PDB entry 8BEL | electron microscopy, 2.25 A resolution | chains E and O of the 14 polymer chains in the assembly

[Chain E (and O)]
Molecule: Cytochrome c1 2, heme protein, mitochondrial
Source organism: Arabidopsis thaliana
Notes: chain O of this document is another copy of the same molecule, construct and numbering; everything in this record applies to it too
UniProtKB: Q9FKS5 (CYC1B_ARATH); residues 1-307 here = UniProt positions 1-307
Amino-acid sequence (307 residues; numbered 1 to 307; the number before each row is that of its first residue):
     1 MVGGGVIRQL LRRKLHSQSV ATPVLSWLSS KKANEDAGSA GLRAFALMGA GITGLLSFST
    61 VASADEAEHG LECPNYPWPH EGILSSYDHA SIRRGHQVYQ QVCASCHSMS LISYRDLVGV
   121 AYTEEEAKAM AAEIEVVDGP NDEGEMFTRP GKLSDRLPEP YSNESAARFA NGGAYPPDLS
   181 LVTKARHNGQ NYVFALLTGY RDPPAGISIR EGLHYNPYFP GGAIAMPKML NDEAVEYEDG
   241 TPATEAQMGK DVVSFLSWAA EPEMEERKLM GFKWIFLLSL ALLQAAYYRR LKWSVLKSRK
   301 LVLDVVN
Unresolved in the structure: 1-63
Bound ions: heme Fe near His107 (its only coordinating residue here)
Residues lining bound ligands:
  - 1,2-diacyl-glycerol-3-sn-phosphate (3PH): Ile83, Leu84, Ser85, Phe272
  - heme (HEM): Val102, Cys103, Ser105, Cys106, His107, Asn171, Ala174, Tyr175, Pro176, Pro177, Leu179, Val182, Arg186, Tyr192, Val193, Leu196, Leu197, Phe219, Ala223, Ile224, Ala225, Met226, Pro227, Met229, Leu230, Val252
  - phosphatidylcholine (PC7; (7S)-4-hydroxy-N,N,N-trimethyl-9-oxo-7-[(palmitoyloxy)methyl]-3,5,8-trioxa-4-phosphahexacosan-1-aminium 4-oxide): Leu277, Leu280, Leu283, Gln284, Tyr287
  - phosphatidylglycerol (PGT; (1S)-2-{[{[(2R)-2,3-dihydroxypropyl]oxy}(hydroxy)phosphoryl]oxy}-1-[(palmitoyloxy)methyl]ethyl stearate): Glu81, Gly82, Ile83, Lys268, Phe272, Ile275, Phe276, Ser279, Leu282
Curated features (UniProtKB/Swiss-Prot):
  - binding site (heme c): Cys103, Cys106, His107, Met226

[How chain E and chain O interact]
Pairs across the interface - 19 pairs, chain E then chain O:
  Pro140(E) with Asn163(O)
  Asn141(E) with Ser165(O), hydrogen bond (backbone-side chain)
  Asp142(E) with Ser165(O), hydrogen bond (backbone-side chain); Phe169(O)
  Glu143(E) with Ser165(O); Phe169(O)
  Gly144(E) with Ser162(O); Asn163(O); Ser165(O), hydrogen bond (backbone-side chain); Ala166(O)
  Asn163(E) with Pro140(O); Gly144(O), hydrogen bond (side chain-backbone)
  Ser165(E) with Asn141(O), hydrogen bond (side chain-backbone); Asp142(O), hydrogen bond (side chain-backbone); Glu143(O); Gly144(O), hydrogen bond (side chain-backbone)
  Ala166(E) with Gly144(O)
  Phe169(E) with Asp142(O); Glu143(O)
Other interface residues (no listed pair), chain E (10 interface residues in all): Ser162
Other interface residues (no listed pair), chain O (11 interface residues in all): Met146

[In short]
The interface between chain E and chain O involves 10 residues on one side and 11 on the other, with 7
hydrogen bonds. Polar contacts include Asn141(E)-Ser165(O), Asp142(E)-Ser165(O) and Gly144(E)-Ser165(O).
Ligands of chain E: phosphatidylglycerol, heme, phosphatidylcholine and 1,2-diacyl-glycerol-3-sn-phosphate.
Chain E and chain O are both Cytochrome c1 2, heme protein, mitochondrial (Arabidopsis thaliana); the
structure, Cryo-EM structure of the Arabidopsis thaliana I+III2 supercomplex (CIII membrane domain), was
determined by electron microscopy, deposited together with 8BED, 8BEE, 8BEF, 8BEH, 8BEP, 8BPX, 8BQ5 and 8BQ6.
